PDB entry 7UWA | electron microscopy, 4.30 A resolution (low resolution: residue-level contacts below are approximate; hydrogen-bond / salt-bridge calls are withheld) | chains K and L of the 31 polymer chains in the assembly

# Chain K
Protein: V-type proton ATPase subunit E
From: Citrus limon
UniProt: Q9MB46 (VATE_CITUN); residues 1-230 here = UniProt positions 1-230
Chain sequence (230 residues; row label = number of the first residue in the row):
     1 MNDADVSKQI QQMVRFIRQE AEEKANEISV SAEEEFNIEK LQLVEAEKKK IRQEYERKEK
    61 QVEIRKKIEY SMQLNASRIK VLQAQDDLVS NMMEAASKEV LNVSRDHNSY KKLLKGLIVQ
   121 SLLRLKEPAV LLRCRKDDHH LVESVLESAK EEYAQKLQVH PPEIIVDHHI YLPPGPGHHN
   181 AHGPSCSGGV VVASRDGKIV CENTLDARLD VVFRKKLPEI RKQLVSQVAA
Disordered / not traced: 1, 168-175, 227-230

# Chain L
Protein: V-type proton ATPase subunit G
From: Citrus limon
UniProt: A0A067DRZ4 (A0A067DRZ4_CITSI); numbering as in UniProt (aligned over 1-110)
Chain sequence (110 residues; numbered 1 to 110; the number before each row is that of its first residue):
     1 MASNRGHGGI QQLLAAEQEA QHIVAAARNA KMARLRQAKE EAEREIAEHR AQVEREFQRK
    61 LAESSGDSGA NVKRLEQETE VKIHHLNAGA EKIQYDVVQM LLKHVTTVKN
Disordered / not traced: 1-8, 110

# Interface between chain K and chain L
Pairs across the interface - 38 pairs, chain K then chain L:
  Ile10(K) with Gln12(L)
  Ile17(K) with Ala16(L)
  Ala21(K) with Ile23(L)
  Ala25(K) with Ile23(L); Ala27(L)
  Ala32(K) with Lys31(L)
  Glu33(K) with Arg34(L)
  Phe36(K) with Leu35(L)
  Asn37(K) with Ala38(L)
  Lys40(K) with Ala38(L); Lys39(L); Ala42(L)
  Val44(K) with Ala42(L)
  Lys48(K) with His49(L)
  Ser77(K) with Thr79(L)
  Gln85(K) with Leu86(L)
  Leu88(K) with Leu86(L); Asn87(L); Ala90(L)
  Met92(K) with Ala90(L); Gln94(L); Val97(L)
  Ala95(K) with Gln94(L)
  Ala96(K) with Val98(L)
  Glu99(K) with Val98(L); Leu102(L)
  Val100(K) with Leu102(L)
  Val103(K) with Leu102(L)
  Leu113(K) with Thr106(L); Val108(L)
  Leu117(K) with Val108(L)
  Arg208(K) with Val105(L); Thr107(L)
  Val212(K) with Val105(L)
  Glu219(K) with Met100(L)
  Ile220(K) with Val97(L)
  Leu224(K) with Leu86(L); Ile93(L)
Also at the interface, not in a pair above, chain K (33 interface residues in all): Met13, Val81, Ala84, Gly116, Leu209, Gln223
Also at the interface, not in a pair above, chain L (32 interface residues in all): Gly9, Ala20, Glu43, Ile46, Ile83, Leu101, His104

# Summary
The interface between chain K and chain L involves 33 residues on one side and 32 on the other.
Here chain K is V-type proton ATPase subunit E and chain L is V-type proton ATPase subunit G, both from Citrus
limon. Entry 7UWA (Citrus V-ATPase State 1, H in contact with subunits AB) was determined by electron
microscopy, deposited together with 7UW9, 7UWB, 7UWC and 7UWD.
